1MQL - chains D and H of the 6 polymer chains in the assembly; structure by X-ray diffraction, 2.90 A resolution.

# Chain D
Protein: Hemagglutinin HA1 chain
Source organism: Influenza A virus
UniProt: P03442 (HEMA_IADU3); residues 1-329 here correspond to UniProt positions 17-345 (UniProt number = residue number + 16)
Chain sequence (329 residues; row label = number of the first residue in the row):
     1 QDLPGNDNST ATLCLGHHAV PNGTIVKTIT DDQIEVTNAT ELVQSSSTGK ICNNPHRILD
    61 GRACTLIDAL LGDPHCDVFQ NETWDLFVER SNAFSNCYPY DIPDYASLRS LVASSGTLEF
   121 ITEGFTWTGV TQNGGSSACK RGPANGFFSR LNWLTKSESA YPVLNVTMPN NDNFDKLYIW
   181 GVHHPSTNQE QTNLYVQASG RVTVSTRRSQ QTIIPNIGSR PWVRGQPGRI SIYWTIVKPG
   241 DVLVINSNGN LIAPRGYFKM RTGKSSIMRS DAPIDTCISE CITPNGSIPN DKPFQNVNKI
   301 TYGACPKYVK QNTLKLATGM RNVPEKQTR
Unresolved in the structure: 1-8, 327-329
Swiss-Prot annotation at these positions:
  - site: Arg-329 (Cleavage)
  - glycosylation (N-linked (GlcNAc...) asparagine): Asn-8, Asn-22, Asn-38, Asn-81, Asn-165, Asn-285
Cystine bridges: Cys-52/Cys-277, Cys-64/Cys-76, Cys-97/Cys-139, Cys-281/Cys-305
Residues lining bound ligands:
  - N-acetylglucosamine (NAG; 2-acetamido-2-deoxy-beta-D-glucopyranose), molecule 1: Asn-81, Phe-120, Ile-121, Arg-150
  - N-acetylglucosamine (NAG), molecule 2: Thr-187, Ser-219, Arg-220, Trp-222
  - 2-acetamido-2-deoxy-alpha-D-glucopyranose (NDG), molecule 1: Asn-165, Thr-167, Val-244
  - 2-acetamido-2-deoxy-alpha-D-glucopyranose (NDG), molecule 2: Arg-220, Pro-221, Trp-222

# Chain H
Protein: Hemagglutinin HA2 chain
Source organism: Influenza A virus
UniProt: P03442 (HEMA_IADU3); residues 1-221 here correspond to UniProt positions 346-566 (UniProt number = residue number + 345)
Chain sequence (221 residues; numbered 1 to 221; the number before each row is that of its first residue):
     1 GLFGAIAGFI ENGWEGMIDG WYGFRHQNSE GTGQAADLKS TQAAIDQINR KLNRVIEKTN
    61 EKFHQIEKEF SEVEGRIQDL EKYVEDTKID LWSYNAELLV ALENQHTIDL ADSEMNKLFE
   121 KTRRQLRENA EDMGNGCFKI YHKCDNACIE SIRNGTYDHD IYRDEALNNR FQIKGVELKS
   181 GYKDWILWIS FAISCLLLCV VLLGFIMWAC QRGNIRCNIC I
Unresolved in the structure: 173-221
Swiss-Prot annotation at these positions:
  - lipidation (S-palmitoyl cysteine): Cys-210, Cys-217, Cys-220
  - glycosylation: Asn-154 (N-linked (GlcNAc...) asparagine)
Cystine bridges: Cys-144/Cys-148
Residues lining bound ligands: N-acetylglucosamine (NAG; 2-acetamido-2-deoxy-beta-D-glucopyranose): Ala-147, Glu-150, Ser-151, Asn-154, Thr-156

# Chain D / chain H interface
Contacting residue pairs (12):
  Lys-27(D) / Arg-54(H)
  Thr-28(D) / Arg-54(H)  hydrogen bond (backbone-side chain)
  Ile-29(D) / Lys-51(H)
  Ile-29(D) / Glu-103(H)
  Thr-30(D) / Gln-47(H)
  Thr-30(D) / Arg-50(H)  hydrogen bond (backbone-side chain)
  Thr-30(D) / Lys-51(H)
  Thr-30(D) / His-106(H)
  Asp-31(D) / Arg-50(H)  salt bridge
  Asp-31(D) / Arg-54(H)  hydrogen bond (backbone-side chain)
  Asp-32(D) / Arg-54(H)
  Lys-310(D) / Asn-60(H)  hydrogen bond

# Overview
The chain D/chain H interface involves 7 residues from each chain, with 4 hydrogen bonds and 1 salt bridge.
Polar pairs include Asp-31(D)/Arg-50(H), Thr-28(D)/Arg-54(H) and Thr-30(D)/Arg-50(H). Ligands of chain D:
N-acetylglucosamine and 2-acetamido-2-deoxy-alpha-D-glucopyranose. Ligands of chain H: N-acetylglucosamine.
Chain D is Hemagglutinin HA1 chain and chain H is Hemagglutinin HA2 chain, both from Influenza A virus; the
structure, BHA of Ukr/63, was determined by X-ray diffraction together with 1MQM and 1MQN from the same study.
